PDB entry 6PMI | electron microscopy, 3.86 A resolution | chains D and E of the 9 polymer chains in the assembly

# Chain D
Molecule: DNA-directed RNA polymerase subunit beta'
Organism: Escherichia coli O157:H7
Notes: EC 2.7.7.6
Reference sequence: P0A8T8 (RPOC_ECO57); residue numbers follow UniProt; this construct covers 1-1407
Amino-acid sequence (1407 residues; numbered 1 to 1407; the number before each row is that of its first residue):
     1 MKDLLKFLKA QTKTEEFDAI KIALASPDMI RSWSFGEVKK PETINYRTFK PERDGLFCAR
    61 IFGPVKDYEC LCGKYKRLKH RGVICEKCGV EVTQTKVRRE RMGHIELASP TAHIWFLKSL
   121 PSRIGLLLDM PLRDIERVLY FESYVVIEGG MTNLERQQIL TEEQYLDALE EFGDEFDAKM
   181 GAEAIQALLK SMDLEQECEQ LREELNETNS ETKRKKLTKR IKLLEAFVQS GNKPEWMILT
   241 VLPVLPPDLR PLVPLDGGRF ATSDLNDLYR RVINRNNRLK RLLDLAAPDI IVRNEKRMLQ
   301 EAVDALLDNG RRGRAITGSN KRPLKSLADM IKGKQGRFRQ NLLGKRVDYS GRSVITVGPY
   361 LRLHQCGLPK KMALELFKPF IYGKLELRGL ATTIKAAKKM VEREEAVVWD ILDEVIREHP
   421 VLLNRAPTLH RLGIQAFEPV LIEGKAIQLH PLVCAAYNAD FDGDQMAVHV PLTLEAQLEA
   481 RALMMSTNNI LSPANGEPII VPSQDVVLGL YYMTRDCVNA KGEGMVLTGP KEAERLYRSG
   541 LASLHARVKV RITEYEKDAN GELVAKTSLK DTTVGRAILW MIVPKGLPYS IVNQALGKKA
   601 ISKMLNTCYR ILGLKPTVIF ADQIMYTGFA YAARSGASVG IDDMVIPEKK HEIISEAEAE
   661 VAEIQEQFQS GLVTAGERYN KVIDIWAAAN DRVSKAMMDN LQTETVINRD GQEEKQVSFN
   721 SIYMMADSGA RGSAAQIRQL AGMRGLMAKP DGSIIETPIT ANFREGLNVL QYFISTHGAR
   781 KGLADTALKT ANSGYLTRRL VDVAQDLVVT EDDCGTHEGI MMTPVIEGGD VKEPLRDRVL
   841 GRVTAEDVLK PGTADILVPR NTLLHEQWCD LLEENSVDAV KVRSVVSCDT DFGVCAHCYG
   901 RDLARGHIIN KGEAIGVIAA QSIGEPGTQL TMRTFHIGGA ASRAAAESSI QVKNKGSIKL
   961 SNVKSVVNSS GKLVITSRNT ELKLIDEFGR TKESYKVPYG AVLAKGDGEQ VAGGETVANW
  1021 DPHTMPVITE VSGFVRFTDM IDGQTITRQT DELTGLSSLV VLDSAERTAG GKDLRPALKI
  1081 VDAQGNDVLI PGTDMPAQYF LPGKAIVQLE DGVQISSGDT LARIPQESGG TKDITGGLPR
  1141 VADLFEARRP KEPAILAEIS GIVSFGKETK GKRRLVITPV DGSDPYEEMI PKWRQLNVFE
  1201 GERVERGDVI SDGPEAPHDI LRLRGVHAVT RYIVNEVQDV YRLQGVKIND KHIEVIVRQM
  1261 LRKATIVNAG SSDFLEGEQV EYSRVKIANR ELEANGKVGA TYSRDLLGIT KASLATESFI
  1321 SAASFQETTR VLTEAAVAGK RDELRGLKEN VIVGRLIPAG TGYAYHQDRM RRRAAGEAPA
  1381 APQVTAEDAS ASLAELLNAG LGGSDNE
Unresolved in the structure: 1-14, 933-947, 1127-1136, 1377-1407
Bound ions: Zn2+ site 1: Cys-70, Cys-72, Cys-85, Cys-88; Mg2+: Asp-460, Asp-462, Asp-464; Zn2+ site 2: Cys-814, Cys-888, Cys-895
Curated features (UniProtKB/Swiss-Prot):
  - binding site (Zn(2+)): Cys-70, Cys-72, Cys-85, Cys-88, Cys-814, Cys-888, Cys-895, Cys-898
  - binding site (Mg(2+)): Asp-460, Asp-462, Asp-464
  - modified residue: Lys-972 (N6-acetyllysine)
What the authors report for this chain:
  - binding site for Synthetic template strand DNA: Ser-319
  - mutagenesis - K74A, K74A/K87A, K87A: decreased catalytic activity with RNA polymerase sigma factor FliA
  - mutagenesis - K74A/K87A: decreased growth in response to bacterial growth

# Chain E
Molecule: DNA-directed RNA polymerase subunit omega
Organism: Escherichia coli O45:K1 (strain S88 / ExPEC)
Notes: EC 2.7.7.6
Reference sequence: B7MFL0 (RPOZ_ECO45); residues 1-91 here = UniProt positions 1-91
Amino-acid sequence (91 residues; row label = number of the first residue in the row):
     1 MARVTVQDAV EKIGNRFDLV LVAARRARQM QVGGKDPLVP EENDKTTVIA LREIEEGLIN
    61 NQILDVRERQ EQQEQEAAEL QAVTAIAEGR R
Unresolved in the structure: 1, 81-91

# How chain D and chain E interact
Pairs across the interface - 40 pairs, chain D then chain E:
  His-364(D) / Val-4(E)
  Val-415(D) / Lys-45(E)  hydrogen bond (backbone-side chain)
  Arg-417(D) / Arg-3(E)
  Arg-417(D) / Lys-45(E)
  Glu-418(D) / Arg-3(E)  salt bridge
  Glu-418(D) / Asp-44(E)
  Glu-418(D) / Lys-45(E)
  Glu-418(D) / Val-48(E)
  His-419(D) / Lys-45(E)  hydrogen bond
  Glu-438(D) / Arg-3(E)  salt bridge
  Thr-473(D) / Arg-28(E)  hydrogen bond
  Leu-474(D) / Ala-24(E)  hydrophobic
  Leu-474(D) / Ala-27(E)  hydrophobic
  Leu-474(D) / Arg-28(E)
  Leu-474(D) / Thr-47(E)
  Glu-475(D) / Val-20(E)
  Glu-475(D) / Ala-24(E)
  Glu-475(D) / Arg-28(E)  salt bridge
  Gln-477(D) / Thr-47(E)  hydrogen bond
  Leu-478(D) / Val-20(E)
  Leu-478(D) / Ala-23(E)
  Leu-478(D) / Ala-24(E)
  Leu-478(D) / Thr-47(E)
  Glu-479(D) / Val-20(E)
  Arg-481(D) / Arg-3(E)  hydrogen bond (side chain-backbone)
  Arg-481(D) / Val-6(E)
  Arg-481(D) / Thr-47(E)
  Arg-481(D) / Leu-51(E)
  Ala-482(D) / Val-6(E)  hydrophobic
  Ala-482(D) / Arg-16(E)  hydrogen bond (backbone-side chain)
  Ala-482(D) / Val-20(E)  hydrophobic
  Leu-483(D) / Arg-16(E)
  Met-485(D) / Val-4(E)
  Thr-487(D) / Val-4(E)  hydrogen bond (side chain-backbone)
  Leu-614(D) / Gln-7(E)
  Lys-615(D) / Thr-5(E)
  Asn-910(D) / Asn-15(E)
  Gly-1360(D) / Phe-17(E)
  Thr-1361(D) / Phe-17(E)
  Thr-1361(D) / Leu-21(E)
Also at the interface, not in a pair above, chain D (28 interface residues in all): Arg-362, Glu-414, Ile-416, Asn-488, Arg-905, Glu-913
Also at the interface, not in a pair above, chain E (21 interface residues in all): Gly-14, Asn-43

# Overview
28 residues of chain D face 21 of chain E across their interface, with 7 hydrogen bonds and 3 salt bridges.
Polar pairs include Glu-418(D)/Arg-3(E), Glu-438(D)/Arg-3(E) and Glu-475(D)/Arg-28(E). The paper reports a
binding site for Synthetic template strand DNA at Ser-319(D); K74A, K74A/K87A and K87A of chain D reduce
catalytic activity with RNA polymerase sigma factor FliA.
Here chain D is DNA-directed RNA polymerase subunit beta' (Escherichia coli O157:H7) and chain E is
DNA-directed RNA polymerase subunit omega (Escherichia coli O45:K1 (strain S88 / ExPEC)). Entry 6PMI
(Sigm28-transcription initiation complex with specific promoter at the state 1) was determined by electron
microscopy together with 6PMJ from the same study.
